Entry 9CUY (electron microscopy, 3.24 A resolution); this record covers chains T and U of the 37 polymer chains in the assembly.

# Chain T (and U)
Molecule: Wedge 2 protein
Organism: Pectobacterium phage phiTE
Notes: chain U of this document is another copy of the same molecule, construct and numbering; everything in this record applies to it too
UniProtKB: K9L596 (K9L596_9CAUD); numbering as in UniProt (aligned over 1-494)
Amino-acid sequence (494 residues; numbered 1 to 494; the number before each row is that of its first residue):
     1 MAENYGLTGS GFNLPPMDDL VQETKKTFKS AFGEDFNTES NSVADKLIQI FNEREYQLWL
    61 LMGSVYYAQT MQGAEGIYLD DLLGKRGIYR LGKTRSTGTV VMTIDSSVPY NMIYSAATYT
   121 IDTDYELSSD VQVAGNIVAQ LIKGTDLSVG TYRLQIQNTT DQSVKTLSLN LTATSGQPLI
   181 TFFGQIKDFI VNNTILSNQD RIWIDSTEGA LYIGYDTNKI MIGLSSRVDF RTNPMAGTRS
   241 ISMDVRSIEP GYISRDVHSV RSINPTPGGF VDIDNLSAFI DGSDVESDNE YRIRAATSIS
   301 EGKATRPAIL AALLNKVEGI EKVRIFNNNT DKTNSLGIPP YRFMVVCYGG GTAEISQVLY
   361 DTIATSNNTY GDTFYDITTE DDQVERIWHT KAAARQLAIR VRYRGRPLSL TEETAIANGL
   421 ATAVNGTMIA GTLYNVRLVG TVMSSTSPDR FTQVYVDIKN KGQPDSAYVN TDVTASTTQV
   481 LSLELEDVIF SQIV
Not modelled in the structure: 1-3, 147-148, 380-381, 450-451, 494 (chain U: 1-2, 101-123, 134-243, 254, 261-278, 380-382, 494)

# Interface between chain T and chain U
Residue-residue contacts - 59 pairs, chain T then chain U:
  Leu7(T) with Ser64(U); Val65(U), hydrophobic; Tyr78(U)
  Thr8(T) with Tyr78(U), hydrogen bond (backbone-side chain)
  Gly9(T) with Ile77(U)
  Ser10(T) with Ile77(U)
  Gly11(T) with Tyr78(U)
  Leu20(T) with Arg54(U)
  Thr24(T) with Arg54(U)
  Thr27(T) with Ile50(U)
  Phe28(T) with Ile50(U), hydrophobic
  Ala31(T) with Lys46(U)
  Phe32(T) with Lys46(U)
  Phe51(T) with Phe51(U), hydrophobic
  Asn52(T) with Arg54(U), hydrogen bond
  Trp59(T) with Leu58(U); Leu61(U), hydrophobic
  Met62(T) with Leu61(U), hydrophobic; Met62(U), hydrophobic
  Tyr66(T) with Gln69(U), hydrogen bond (backbone-side chain); Tyr78(U); Asp81(U)
  Gln69(T) with Gln69(U); Asp81(U); Lys85(U), hydrogen bond (backbone-side chain)
  Thr70(T) with Asp81(U), hydrogen bond; Lys85(U)
  Met71(T) with Gly84(U); Lys85(U), hydrogen bond (side chain-backbone); Arg86(U); Gly87(U)
  Leu82(T) with Lys85(U)
  Lys85(T) with Arg86(U)
  Arg86(T) with Gly87(U)
  Ser298(T) with Glu301(U), hydrogen bond
  Ile299(T) with Glu301(U), hydrogen bond (backbone-side chain)
  Ser300(T) with Glu301(U), hydrogen bond (backbone-side chain)
  Glu301(T) with Glu301(U)
  Lys303(T) with Lys303(U)
  Ala304(T) with Ile363(U); Ala364(U)
  Thr305(T) with Lys303(U); Asp361(U); Ile363(U); Thr365(U)
  Arg306(T) with Ala364(U), hydrogen bond (side chain-backbone); Thr365(U), hydrogen bond; Ser366(U), hydrogen bond
  Pro307(T) with Tyr360(U), hydrophobic
  Arg324(T) with Gln383(U), hydrogen bond
  Asn327(T) with Thr365(U)
  Asn329(T) with Arg342(U), hydrogen bond (backbone-side chain); Asn367(U)
  Thr330(T) with Arg342(U)
  Phe343(T) with Thr365(U); Ser366(U)
  Ile363(T) with Ala364(U), hydrophobic; Thr365(U)
  Ser366(T) with Ser366(U)
Also at the interface, not in a pair above, chain T (44 interface residues in all): Phe12, Leu58, Ala68, Ile309, Ile325, Phe326
Also at the interface, not in a pair above, chain U (33 interface residues in all): Val43, Leu47, Leu83, Ala304, Thr362

# Summary
44 residues of chain T and 33 residues of chain U are in contact, with 14 hydrogen bonds. Polar contacts
include Thr8(T)-Tyr78(U), Asn52(T)-Arg54(U) and Tyr66(T)-Gln69(U).
Both chains are Wedge 2 protein (Pectobacterium phage phiTE). Entry 9CUY (Bacteriophage PhiTE extended
baseplate) was determined by electron microscopy (same publication as 9CB9, 9CBA, 9CC7, 9CUL and 9MJN).
